6ZY4 - chains B and G of the 12 polymer chains in the assembly; structure by electron microscopy, 4.10 A resolution (low resolution: residue-level contacts below are approximate; hydrogen-bond / salt-bridge calls are withheld).

[Chain B]
Name: ABC transporter maintaining OM lipid asymmetry, cytoplasmic STAS component
Source organism: Escherichia coli
Reference sequence: W8T4U6 (W8T4U6_ECOLX); residues 1-97 here = UniProt positions 1-97
Sequence (105 residues; numbered 1 to 105; the number before each row is that of its first residue):
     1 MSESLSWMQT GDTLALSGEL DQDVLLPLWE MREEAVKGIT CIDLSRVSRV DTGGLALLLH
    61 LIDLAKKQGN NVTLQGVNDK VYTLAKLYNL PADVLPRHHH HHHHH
Unresolved in the structure: 1-3, 99-105
Construct notes: expression tag (98-105)

[Chain G]
Name: Toluene tolerance protein Ttg2A
Source organism: Escherichia coli 909945-2
Reference sequence: V0AC37 (V0AC37_ECOLX); numbering as in UniProt (aligned over 1-269)
Sequence (269 residues; numbered 1 to 269; the number before each row is that of its first residue):
     1 MEQSVANLVD MRDVSFTRGN RCIFDNISLT VPRGKITAIM GPSGIGKTTL LRLIGGQIAP
    61 DHGEILFDGE NIPAMSRSRL YTVRKRMSML FQSGALFTDM NVFDNVAYPL REHTQLPAPL
   121 LHSTVMMKLE AVGLRGAAKL MPSELSGGMA RRAALARAIA LEPDLIMFDE PFVGQDPITM
   181 GVLVKLISEL NSALGVTCVV VSHDVPEVLS IADHAWILAD KKIVAHGSAQ ALQANPDPRV
   241 RQFLDGIADG PVPFRYPAGD YHADLLPGS
Unresolved in the structure: 1-5, 268-269
Bound ions: Mg2+: Thr48 (together with ADP)
Ligand contacts: ADP (adenosine-5'-diphosphate): Arg18, Ile23, Ile45, Gly46, Lys47, Thr48, Thr49
From the paper describing this entry:
  - binding site for ADP: Arg18, Ile23
  - mutagenesis - E170A, H203A: decreased catalytic activity on ATPase
  - mutagenesis - Y256D, H262D: unchanged catalytic activity (ATPase and transport activity)
  - mutagenesis - Y256D, H262D: unchanged growth in response to chlorpromazine
  - mutagenesis - E144A, S146A, R151A: decreased catalytic activity (ATPase activities)
  - mutagenesis - S146A, R151A: abolished growth in response to chlorpromazine

[Interface between chain B and chain G]
Residue-residue contacts (8):
  Leu59(B) with Leu265(G); Leu266(G)
  His60(B) with Leu265(G); Leu266(G)
  Tyr88(B) with Tyr261(G)
  Asn89(B) with Tyr261(G)
  Pro91(B) with Tyr261(G)
  Asp93(B) with His262(G)
Interface residues without a listed pair, chain B (8 interface residues in all): Asp63, Leu90
Interface features reported in the paper:
  - hot spots on chain B (mutagenesis) - W29E, Y88E: decreased stability with Toluene tolerance protein Ttg2A (chain G)

[Overview]
8 residues of chain B and 4 residues of chain G are in contact. Chain G binds ADP. From the paper: a binding
site for ADP at Arg18(G) and Ile23(G); E144A, S146A and R151A of chain G reduce catalytic activity (ATPase
activities); 9 substitutions were tested in all.
Chain B is ABC transporter maintaining OM lipid asymmetry, cytoplasmic STAS component (Escherichia coli) and
chain G is Toluene tolerance protein Ttg2A (Escherichia coli 909945-2); the structure, Cryo-EM structure of
MlaFEDB in complex with ADP, was determined by electron microscopy, deposited together with 6ZY2, 6ZY3 and
6ZY9.
